3E2Q - chain A; structure by X-ray diffraction, 1.75 A resolution.

Chain A:
Molecule: Proline dehydrogenase
Organism: Escherichia coli
Notes: EC 1.5.99.8
UniProt: P09546 (PUTA_ECOLI); residue numbers follow UniProt; this construct covers 86-630
Chain sequence (551 residues; each row starts with the number of its first residue):
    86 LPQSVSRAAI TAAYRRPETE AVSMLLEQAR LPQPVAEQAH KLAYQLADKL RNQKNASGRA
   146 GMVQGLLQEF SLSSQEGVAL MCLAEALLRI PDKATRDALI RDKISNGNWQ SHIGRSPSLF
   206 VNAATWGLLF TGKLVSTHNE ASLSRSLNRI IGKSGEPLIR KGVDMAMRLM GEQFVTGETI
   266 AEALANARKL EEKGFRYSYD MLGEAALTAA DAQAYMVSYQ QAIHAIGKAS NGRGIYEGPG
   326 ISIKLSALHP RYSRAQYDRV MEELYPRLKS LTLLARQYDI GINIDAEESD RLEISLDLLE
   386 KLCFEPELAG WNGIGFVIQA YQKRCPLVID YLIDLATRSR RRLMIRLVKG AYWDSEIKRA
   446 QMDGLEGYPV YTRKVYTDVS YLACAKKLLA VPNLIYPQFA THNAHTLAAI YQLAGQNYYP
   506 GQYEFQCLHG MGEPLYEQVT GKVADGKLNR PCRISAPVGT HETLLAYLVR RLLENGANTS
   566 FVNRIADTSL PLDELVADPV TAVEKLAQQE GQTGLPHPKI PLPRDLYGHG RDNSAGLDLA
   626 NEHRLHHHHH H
Not modelled in the structure: 86-87, 185-239, 611-636
Sequence notes: engineered mutation Ser540 (Tyr in P09546); expression tag (631-636)
Residues lining bound ligands:
  - FAD (flavin-adenine dinucleotide): Asp370, Ala371, Val402, Gln404, Tyr406, Arg431, Val433, Lys434, Gly435, Ala436, Tyr437, Trp438, Tyr456, Thr457, Arg458, Lys459, Thr462, Asp463, Ala485, Thr486, His487, Asn488, Thr491, Gln511, Cys512, Leu513, Ser540, Glu559, Thr564, Ser565, Phe566
  - 4-hydroxyproline (HYP): Asp285, Lys329, Asp370, Ala436, Tyr437, Leu513, Ser540, Tyr552, Arg555, Arg556
What the authors report for this chain:
  - mutagenesis - Y540S: increased catalytic activity on 4-hydroxyproline
  - mutagenesis - Y540S (0.19 M): increased binding to 4-hydroxyproline
  - binding site for 4-hydroxyproline: Lys329, Asp370, Ala436, Tyr437, Leu513, Ser540, Tyr552, Arg555, Arg556
  - conformationally variable residues (side-chain flip): Asp285
  - binding site for flavin-adenine dinucleotide: Arg431
  - mutagenesis - Y540S (6-fold): decreased catalytic activity on proline

Summary:
Chain A binds flavin-adenine dinucleotide and 4-hydroxyproline. The paper reports a binding site for
4-hydroxyproline at Lys329, Asp370 and Ala436 among others; Y540S increases catalytic activity on
4-hydroxyproline.
Chain A is Proline dehydrogenase (Escherichia coli); the structure, Crystal Structure Reduced PutA86-630
Mutant Y540S Complexed with trans-4-hydroxy-L-proline, was determined by X-ray diffraction, deposited together
with 3E2R and 3E2S.
